Entry 6HEE (X-ray diffraction, 2.30 A resolution); this record covers chain A.

== Chain A ==
Molecule: Cell division protein FtsX
Organism: Streptococcus pneumoniae serotype 2 (strain D39 / NCTC 7466)
UniProtKB: Q04LE4 (FTSX_STRP2); residue numbers follow UniProt; this construct covers 49-165
Sequence (117 residues; each row starts with the number of its first residue):
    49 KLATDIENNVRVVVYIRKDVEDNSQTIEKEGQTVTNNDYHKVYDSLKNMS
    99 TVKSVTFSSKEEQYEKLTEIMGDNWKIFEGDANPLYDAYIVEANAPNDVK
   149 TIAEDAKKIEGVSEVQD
Not modelled in the structure: 49
From the paper describing this entry:
  - binding site for undecyl-maltoside: Trp123, Phe126, Asn131

== Summary ==
From the paper: a binding site for undecyl-maltoside at Trp123, Phe126 and Asn131.
Chain A is Cell division protein FtsX (Streptococcus pneumoniae serotype 2 (strain D39 / NCTC 7466)); the
structure, Crystal structure of Extracellular Domain 1 (ECD1) of FtsX from S. pneumonie in complex with
undecyl-maltoside, was determined by X-ray diffraction (same publication as 6HE6 and 6HFX).
